Entry 8ICV (X-ray diffraction, 3.20 A resolution); this record covers chains P and A of the 3 polymer chains in the assembly.

== Chain P ==
Molecule: 8-nt DNA strand
Sequence (8 nucleotides; row label = number of the first residue in the row):
     1 TCTAATGG
Bound ions: Na+: DT6 (shared with Thr101(A), Val103(A), Ile106(A) of chain A)

== Chain A ==
Molecule: Protein (DNA polymerase beta (e.c.2.7.7.7))
Source organism: Homo sapiens
Reference sequence: P06746 (DPOB_HUMAN); residues 2-335 here correspond to UniProt positions 1-334 (UniProt number = residue number - 1)
Sequence (335 residues; row label = number of the first residue in the row):
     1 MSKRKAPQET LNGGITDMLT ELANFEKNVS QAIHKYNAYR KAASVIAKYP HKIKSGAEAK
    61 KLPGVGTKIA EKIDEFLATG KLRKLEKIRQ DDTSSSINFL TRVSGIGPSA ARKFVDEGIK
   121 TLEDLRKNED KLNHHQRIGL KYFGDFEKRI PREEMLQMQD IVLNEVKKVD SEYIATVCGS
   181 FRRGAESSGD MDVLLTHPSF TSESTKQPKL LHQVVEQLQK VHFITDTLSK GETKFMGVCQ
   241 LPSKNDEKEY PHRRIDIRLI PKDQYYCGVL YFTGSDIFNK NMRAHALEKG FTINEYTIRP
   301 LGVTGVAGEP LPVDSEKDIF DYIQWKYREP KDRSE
Not modelled in the structure: 1-8
Bound ions: Na+ site 1: Lys60, Leu62; Na+ site 2: Thr101, Val103, Ile106 (shared with DT6(P) of chain P)
Small-molecule neighbours: 2'-deoxyguanosine-5'-triphosphate (DGT): Arg149, Gly179, Ser180, Arg183, Ser187, Ser188, Gly189, Asp190, Asp192
Curated features (UniProtKB/Swiss-Prot):
  - binding site (K(+)): Lys61
  - binding site (Na(+)): Lys61

== Interface between chain P and chain A ==
Contacting residue pairs (23; chain P residue first):
  DA4(P) with Ser109(A), sugar contact
  DA5(P) with Gly105(A), sugar contact; Ile106(A), phosphate contact; Gly107(A), hydrogen bond to the phosphate; Pro108(A), phosphate contact; Ser109(A), hydrogen bond to the phosphate; Ala110(A), hydrogen bond to the phosphate
  DT6(P) with Thr101(A), phosphate contact; Val103(A), phosphate contact; Ser104(A), phosphate contact; Gly105(A), hydrogen bond to the phosphate; Ile106(A), hydrogen bond to the phosphate; Lys234(A), base contact; Met236(A), sugar contact
  DG7(P) with Ser104(A), phosphate contact; Asp190(A), phosphate contact; Arg254(A), salt bridge to the phosphate; Asp256(A), phosphate contact
  DG8(P) with Asp190(A), phosphate contact; Asp192(A), phosphate contact; Asp256(A), phosphate contact; Arg258(A), salt bridge to the phosphate; Phe272(A), phosphate contact
Also at the interface, not in a pair above, chain A (20 interface residues in all): Ala111, His135, Tyr271

== Overview ==
5 residues of chain P face 20 of chain A across their interface; the contacts include 5 hydrogen bonds and 2
salt bridges. Polar pairs include DA5(P)-Gly107(A), DA5(P)-Ser109(A) and DA5(P)-Ala110(A). Bound to chain A:
2'-deoxyguanosine-5'-triphosphate.
Here chain P is an 8-nt DNA strand and chain A is Protein (DNA polymerase beta (e.c.2.7.7.7)) (Homo sapiens).
Entry 8ICV (DNA polymerase beta (pol B) (e.c.2.7.7.7) complexed with seven base pairs of DNA; soaked in the
...) was determined by X-ray diffraction (same publication as 1ZQT, 7ICE, 7ICF, 7ICG, 7ICH, 7ICI and 39
further entries).
